PDB entry 1IBW | X-ray diffraction, 3.20 A resolution | chains D and E of the 6 polymer chains in the assembly

[Chain D]
Name: Histidine decarboxylase alpha chain
Source organism: Lactobacillus sp. 30A
Notes: fragment: alpha chain (residues 82-310)
UniProtKB: P00862 (DCHS_LACS3); residues 82-310 here correspond to UniProt positions 83-311 (UniProt number = residue number + 1)
Sequence (229 residues; numbered 82 to 310; the number before each row is that of its first residue):
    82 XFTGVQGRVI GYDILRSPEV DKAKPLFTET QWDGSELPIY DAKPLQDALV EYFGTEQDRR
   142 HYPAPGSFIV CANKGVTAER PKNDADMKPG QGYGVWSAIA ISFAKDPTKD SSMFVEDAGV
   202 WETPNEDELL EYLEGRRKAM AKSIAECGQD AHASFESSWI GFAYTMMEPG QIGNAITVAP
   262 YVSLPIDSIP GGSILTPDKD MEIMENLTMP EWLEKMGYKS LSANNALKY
Covalently attached groups: histidine-methyl-ester (PVH) linked to PYR_82
Modified residues: PYR (pyruvic acid) at position 82
Sequence notes: conflict PYR_82 (Ser83 in P00862)
Ligand contacts: histidine-methyl-ester (PVH): Phe-83, Ala-153, Asn-154, Lys-155, Phe-195, Val-196, Glu-197
Curated features (UniProtKB/Swiss-Prot):
  - active site: Glu-197 (Proton donor)
From the paper describing this entry:
  - binding site for histidine-methyl-ester: Phe-195, Glu-197
  - catalytic residues: Glu-197 (citing earlier work)

[Chain E]
Name: Histidine decarboxylase beta chain
Source organism: Lactobacillus sp. 30A
Notes: EC 4.1.1.22; fragment: beta chain (residues 1-81)
UniProtKB: P00862 (DCHS_LACS3); residues 1-81 here correspond to UniProt positions 2-82 (UniProt number = residue number + 1)
Sequence (81 residues; row label = number of the first residue in the row):
     1 SELDAKLNKL GVDRIAISPY KQWTRGYMEP GNIGNGYVTG LKVDAGVRDK SDNNVLDGIV
    61 SYDRAETKNA YIGQINMTTA S
Sequence notes: engineered mutation Asn-53 (Asp54 in P00862), Asn-54 (Asp55 in P00862)
Ligand contacts: histidine-methyl-ester (PVH): Ile-59, Tyr-62, Asp-63, Glu-66
Curated features (UniProtKB/Swiss-Prot):
  - binding site (substrate): Asp-63, Ser-81
  - site: Ser-81 (Cleavage (non-hydrolytic))
From the paper describing this entry:
  - binding site for histidine-methyl-ester: Ile-59, Asp-63
  - mutagenesis - I59A: abolished catalytic activity (citing earlier work)

[Chain D / chain E interface]
Residue-residue contacts (34):
  PYR_82(D) / Asn-76(E)
  Phe-83(D) / Gln-74(E)
  Phe-83(D) / Ile-75(E)
  Phe-83(D) / Asn-76(E)  hydrogen bond (backbone-side chain)
  Gln-87(D) / Tyr-20(E)
  Gln-87(D) / Arg-25(E)
  Gln-87(D) / Glu-29(E)
  Lys-155(D) / Ile-59(E)
  Thr-189(D) / Trp-23(E)
  Lys-190(D) / Gln-74(E)
  Asp-191(D) / Gln-74(E)
  Ser-192(D) / Gln-74(E)  hydrogen bond (backbone-side chain)
  Glu-197(D) / Val-55(E)
  Glu-197(D) / Leu-56(E)
  Asp-198(D) / Val-55(E)
  Asp-198(D) / Leu-56(E)
  Tyr-213(D) / Asp-52(E)
  Arg-217(D) / Asp-52(E)  salt bridge
  Arg-217(D) / Asn-53(E)  hydrogen bond
  Ala-220(D) / Asn-53(E)
  Met-221(D) / Leu-56(E)  hydrophobic
  Ser-224(D) / Arg-48(E)
  Ser-224(D) / Leu-56(E)
  Ser-224(D) / Val-60(E)
  Glu-227(D) / Arg-48(E)  salt bridge
  Glu-227(D) / Val-60(E)
  Glu-227(D) / Arg-64(E)  salt bridge
  Cys-228(D) / Asp-63(E)  hydrogen bond
  Asp-231(D) / Asp-63(E)
  Asp-231(D) / Arg-64(E)  salt bridge
  Asp-231(D) / Thr-67(E)
  Ala-232(D) / Tyr-71(E)
  Ala-234(D) / Gln-74(E)
  Tyr-262(D) / Asn-76(E)  hydrogen bond
Interface residues without a listed pair, chain D (24 interface residues in all): Val-86, Val-196, Ala-199
Interface residues without a listed pair, chain E (19 interface residues in all): Gly-73
From the paper, about this interface:
  - specific contacts: Arg-217(D)/Asp-52(E) (salt bridge), Glu-227(D)/Arg-64(E) (salt bridge)

[Summary]
The interface between chain D and chain E involves 24 residues on one side and 19 on the other; the contacts
include 5 hydrogen bonds and 4 salt bridges. Polar pairs include Arg-217(D)/Asp-52(E), Glu-227(D)/Arg-48(E)
and Glu-227(D)/Arg-64(E). The paper describes salt bridges between Arg-217(D) and Asp-52(E) and Glu-227(D) and
Arg-64(E). The paper reports the catalytic residue Glu-197(D); I59A of chain E abolishes catalytic activity.
Here chain D is Histidine decarboxylase alpha chain and chain E is Histidine decarboxylase beta chain, both
from Lactobacillus sp. 30A. Entry 1IBW (Structure of the D53,54N mutant of histidine decarboxylase bound with
histidine methyl ester at 25 C) was determined by X-ray diffraction together with 1IBT, 1IBU and 1IBV from the
same study.
